3IZ0 - chains B and C of the 6 polymer chains in the assembly; structure by electron microscopy, 8.60 A resolution (very low resolution: no residue pairs are listed; an interface is given only as per-side residue counts).

# Chain B
Molecule: beta tubulin, Chain B from PDB 1JFF
Organism: Bos taurus
Sequence (445 residues; each row starts with the number of its first residue; note: 10 numbers in that range are skipped by the numbering (no residue carries them; nothing is unmodelled there)):
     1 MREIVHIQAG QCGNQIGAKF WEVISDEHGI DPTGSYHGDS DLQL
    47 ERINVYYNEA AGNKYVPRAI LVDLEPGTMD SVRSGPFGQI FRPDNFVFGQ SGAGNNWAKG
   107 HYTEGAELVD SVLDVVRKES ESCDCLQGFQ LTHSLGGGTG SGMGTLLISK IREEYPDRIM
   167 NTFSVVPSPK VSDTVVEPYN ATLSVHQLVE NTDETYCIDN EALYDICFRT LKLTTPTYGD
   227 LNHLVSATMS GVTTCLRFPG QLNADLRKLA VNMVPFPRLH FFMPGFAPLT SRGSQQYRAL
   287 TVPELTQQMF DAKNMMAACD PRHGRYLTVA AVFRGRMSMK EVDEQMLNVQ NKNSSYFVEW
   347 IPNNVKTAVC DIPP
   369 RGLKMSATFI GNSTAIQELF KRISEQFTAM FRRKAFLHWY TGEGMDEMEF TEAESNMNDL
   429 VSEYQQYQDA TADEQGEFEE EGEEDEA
Disordered / not traced: 1, 438-455
Ligand contacts:
  - GDP (guanosine-5'-diphosphate): Gly10, Gln11, Cys12, Gln15, Ile16, Ala99, Asn101, Ser140, Gly142, Gly143, Gly144, Thr145, Gly146, Val171, Asp179, Thr180, Glu183, Asn206, Tyr224, Leu227, Asn228
  - GTP (guanosine-5'-triphosphate): Gln247, Leu248, Lys254
  - taxol (TA1): Glu22, Val23, Asp26, Glu27, Leu217, Asp226, His229, Leu230, Ala233, Ser236, Gly237, Phe272, Pro274, Leu275, Thr276, Ser277, Arg278, Pro360, Arg369, Gly370, Leu371

# Chain C
Molecule: NDC80-SPC25 chimera protein, Chain B from PDB 2VE7 (Ndc80 bonsai)
Organism: Homo sapiens
Reference sequence: chimeric construct of Q05DQ6, Q9HBM1: residues 80-286 from Q05DQ6 (Q05DQ6_HUMAN) positions 80-286 (same numbers); residues 287-393 from Q9HBM1 positions 118-224 (UniProt number = residue number - 169)
Sequence (315 residues; numbered 79 to 393; the number before each row is that of its first residue):
    79 MIKDPRPLND KAFIQQCIRQ LCEFLTENGY AHNVSMKSLQ APSVKDFLKI FTFLYGFLCP
   139 SYELPDTKFE EEVPRIFKDL GYPFALSKSS MYTVGAPHTW PHIVAALVWL IDCIKIHTAM
   199 KESSPLFDDG QPWGEETEDG IMHNKLFLDY TIKCYESFMS GADSFDEMNA ELQSKLKDLF
   259 NVDAFKLESL EAKNRALNEQ IARLEQERST ANKANAERLK RLQKSADLYK DRLGLEIRKI
   319 YGEKLQFIFT NIDPKNPESP FMFSLHLNEA RDYEVSDSAP HLEGLAEFQE NVRKTNNFSA
   379 FLANVRKAFT ATVYQ
Disordered / not traced: 203-210, 269-393
Differences from the reference sequence: expression tag (79); conflict Gln393 (Asn224 in Q9HBM1)

# How chain B and chain C interact
At this resolution (9 A) residue pairs are not listed: 5 residues of chain B and 4 of chain C lie at the interface.

# In short
The interface between chain B and chain C involves 5 residues on one side and 4 on the other. Ligands of chain
B: GTP, GDP and taxol.
Here chain B is beta tubulin, Chain B from PDB 1JFF (Bos taurus) and chain C is NDC80-SPC25 chimera protein,
Chain B from PDB 2VE7 (Ndc80 bonsai) (Homo sapiens). Entry 3IZ0 (Human Ndc80 Bonsai Decorated Microtubule) was
determined by electron microscopy.
